8A8Q - chains A and B of the 4 polymer chains in the assembly; structure by X-ray diffraction, 1.47 A resolution.

[Chain A (and B)]
Protein: Protein scalloped
From: Drosophila melanogaster
Notes: chain B of this document is another copy of the same molecule, construct and numbering; everything in this record applies to it too
Reference sequence: P30052 (SCAL_DROME); residue numbers follow UniProt; this construct covers 222-440
Chain sequence (219 residues; row label = number of the first residue in the row):
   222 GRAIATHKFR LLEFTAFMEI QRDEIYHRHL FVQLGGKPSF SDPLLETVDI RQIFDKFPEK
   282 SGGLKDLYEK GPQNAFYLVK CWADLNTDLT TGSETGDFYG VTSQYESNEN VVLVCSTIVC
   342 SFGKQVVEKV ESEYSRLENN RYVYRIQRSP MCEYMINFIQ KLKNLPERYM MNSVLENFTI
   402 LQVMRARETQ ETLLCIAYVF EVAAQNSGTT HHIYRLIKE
Not modelled in the structure: 222, 257-261, 310-316 (chain B: 222-223, 257-265, 309-316)
Modified / non-standard residues: K350 (N~6~-tetradecanoyl-L-lysine; MYK)

[How chain A and chain B interact]
Contacting residue pairs (6; chain A residue first):
  Q346(A) with Y355(B), hydrogen bond
  E349(A) with Y355(B), hydrogen bond; R408(B), salt bridge
  Y355(A) with Q346(B), hydrogen bond; E349(B), hydrogen bond
  R408(A) with E349(B), salt bridge
Other interface residues (no listed pair), chain A (7 interface residues in all): S282, V351, Q411
Other interface residues (no listed pair), chain B (7 interface residues in all): V351, E409, Q411

[Summary]
Chain A and chain B each contribute 7 residues to their interface; the contacts include 4 hydrogen bonds and 2
salt bridges. Polar pairs include E349(A)-R408(B), Q346(A)-Y355(B) and E349(A)-Y355(B).
Chain A and chain B are both Protein scalloped (Drosophila melanogaster); the structure, Crystal structure of
Protein Scalloped in complex with YAP peptide, was determined by X-ray diffraction (same publication as 8A8R).
